3JBY - chains A and D of the 10 polymer chains in the assembly; structure by electron microscopy, 3.70 A resolution.

Chain A:
Name: V(D)J recombination-activating protein 1
Organism: Danio rerio
Notes: EC 3.1.-.-, 6.3.2.-
UniProtKB: O13033 (RAG1_DANRE); residues 271-1031 here = UniProt positions 271-1031
Sequence (764 residues; numbered 268 to 1031; the number before each row is that of its first residue):
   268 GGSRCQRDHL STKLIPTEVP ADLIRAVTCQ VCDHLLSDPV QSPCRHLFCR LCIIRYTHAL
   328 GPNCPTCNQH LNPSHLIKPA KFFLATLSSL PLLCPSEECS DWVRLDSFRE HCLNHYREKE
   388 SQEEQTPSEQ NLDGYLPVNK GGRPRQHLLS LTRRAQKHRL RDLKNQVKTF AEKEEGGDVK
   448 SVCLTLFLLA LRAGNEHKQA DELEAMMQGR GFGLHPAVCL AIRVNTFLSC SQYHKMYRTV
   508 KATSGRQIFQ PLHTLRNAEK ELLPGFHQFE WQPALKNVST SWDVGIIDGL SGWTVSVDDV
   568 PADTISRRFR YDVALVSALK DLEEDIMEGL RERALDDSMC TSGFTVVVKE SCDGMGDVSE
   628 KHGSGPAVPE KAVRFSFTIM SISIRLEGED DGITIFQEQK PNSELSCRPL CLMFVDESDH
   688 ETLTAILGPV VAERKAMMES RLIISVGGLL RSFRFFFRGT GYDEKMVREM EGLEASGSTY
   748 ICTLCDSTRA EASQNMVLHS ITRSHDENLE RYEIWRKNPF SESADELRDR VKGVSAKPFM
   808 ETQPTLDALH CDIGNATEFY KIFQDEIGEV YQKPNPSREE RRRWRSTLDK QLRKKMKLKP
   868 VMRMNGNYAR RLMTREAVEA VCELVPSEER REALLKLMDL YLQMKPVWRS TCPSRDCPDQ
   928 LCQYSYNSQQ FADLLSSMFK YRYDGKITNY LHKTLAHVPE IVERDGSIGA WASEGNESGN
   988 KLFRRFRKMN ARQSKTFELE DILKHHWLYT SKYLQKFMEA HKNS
Disordered / not traced: 268-479, 1030-1031
Sequence notes: expression tag (268-270)
Residues lining bound ligands:
  - Ca2+ (CA), molecule 1: Asp620, Gly621, Glu984, Asn987
  - Ca2+ (CA), molecule 2: Asp620, Gly621, Glu684, Asp730
  - Zn2+ (ZN): Cys749, Cys752, Ser754, His766, His959, His964
Reported in the primary citation:
  - catalytic residues: Asp620, Glu684, Asp730, Glu984
  - Ca2+ coordination: Asp620, Glu684, Asp730
  - binding site for RSS intermediate reverse strand: His817, Met869, Arg870
  - binding site for the 16-nt DNA strand: Arg870, Tyr957
  - conformationally variable residues (helix shift): Glu984

Chain D:
Name: V(D)J recombination-activating protein 2
Organism: Danio rerio
UniProtKB: Q1RLW7 (Q1RLW7_DANRE); residues 1-530 here = UniProt positions 1-530
Sequence (533 residues; numbered -2 to 530; the number before each row is that of its first residue; numbers below 1 keep their minus sign (Gly-2 is residue -2)):
    -2 GGSMSLQPLT AVNCGSLVQP GFSLLDLEGD VYLFGQKGWP KRSCPTGIFG VRIKKGELKL
    58 RAISFSNNSS YLPPLRCPAI AHFEAQDGKP ECYLIHGGRT PNNELSSSLY MLSVDSRGCN
   118 RKVTLRCEEK ELVGDVPSAR YGHTLSVINS RGKTACVLFG GRSYMPPTER TTQNWNSVVD
   178 CPPQVYLIDL EFGCCTAHTL PELTDGQSFH VALARQDCVY FLGGHILSSD CRPSRLIRLH
   238 VELLLGSPVL TCTILHEGLT ITSAIASPIG YHEYIIFGGY QSETQKRMEC TYVGLDDVGV
   298 HMESREPPQW TSEISHSRTW FGGSLGKGTA LVAIPSEGNP TPPEAYHFYQ VSFQKEQDGE
   358 ATAQGGSQES TDFEDSAPLE DSEELYFGRE PHELEYSSDV EGDTYNEEDE EDESQTGYWI
   418 KCCLSCQVDP NIWEPYYSTE LTRPAMIFCS RGEGGHWVHA QCMELPESLL LQLSQDNSKY
   478 FCLDHGGLPK QEMTPPKQML PVKRVPMKMT HRKAPVSLKM TPAKKTFLRR LFD
Disordered / not traced: -2 to 0, 352-530
Sequence notes: expression tag (-2 to 0)

How chain A and chain D interact:
Pairs across the interface (20; chain A residue first):
  Ile834(A) - Ser309(D)
  Glu846(A) - Thr7(D)
  Arg849(A) - His344(D)  hydrogen bond
  Arg850(A) - Pro5(D)
  Arg850(A) - Glu310(D)  salt bridge
  Arg850(A) - Tyr346(D)  hydrogen bond
  Ser853(A) - Glu310(D)
  Ser853(A) - Ser333(D)
  Ser853(A) - Glu334(D)  hydrogen bond (side chain-backbone)
  Ser853(A) - His344(D)
  Thr854(A) - Glu310(D)
  Lys857(A) - Ser314(D)  hydrogen bond
  Lys857(A) - Ile331(D)
  Lys857(A) - Pro332(D)
  Lys857(A) - Glu334(D)
  Gln858(A) - His313(D)
  Pro867(A) - Gly335(D)
  Val868(A) - Asn336(D)
  Glu890(A) - His313(D)  salt bridge
  Leu891(A) - His313(D)
Other interface residues (no listed pair), chain A (14 interface residues in all): Asp856, Met869
Other interface residues (no listed pair), chain D (16 interface residues in all): Arg315, Glu341

Overview:
Chain A and chain D form an interface of 14 and 16 residues respectively, with 4 hydrogen bonds and 2 salt
bridges. Polar contacts include Arg850(A)-Glu310(D), Glu890(A)-His313(D) and Arg849(A)-His344(D). The paper
reports catalytic residues Asp620(A), Glu684(A) and Asp730(A) among others; a binding site for RSS
intermediate reverse strand at His817(A), Met869(A) and Arg870(A).
Here chain A is V(D)J recombination-activating protein 1 and chain D is V(D)J recombination-activating protein
2, both from Danio rerio. Entry 3JBY (Cryo-electron microscopy structure of RAG Paired Complex (C2 symmetry))
was determined by electron microscopy, deposited together with 3JBW and 3JBX.
